PDB entry 8UD2 | electron microscopy, 2.33 A resolution | chains E and F of the 6 polymer chains in the assembly

== Chain E (and F) ==
Protein: Non-structural protein 15
From: Severe acute respiratory syndrome coronavirus 2
Notes: EC 4.6.1.-; chain F of this document is another copy of the same molecule, construct and numbering; everything in this record applies to it too
UniProtKB: P0DTD1 (R1AB_SARS2); residues 1-346 here correspond to UniProt positions 6453-6798 (UniProt number = residue number + 6452)
Sequence (359 residues; each row starts with the number of its first residue; numbers below 1 keep their minus sign (Met-12 is residue -12)):
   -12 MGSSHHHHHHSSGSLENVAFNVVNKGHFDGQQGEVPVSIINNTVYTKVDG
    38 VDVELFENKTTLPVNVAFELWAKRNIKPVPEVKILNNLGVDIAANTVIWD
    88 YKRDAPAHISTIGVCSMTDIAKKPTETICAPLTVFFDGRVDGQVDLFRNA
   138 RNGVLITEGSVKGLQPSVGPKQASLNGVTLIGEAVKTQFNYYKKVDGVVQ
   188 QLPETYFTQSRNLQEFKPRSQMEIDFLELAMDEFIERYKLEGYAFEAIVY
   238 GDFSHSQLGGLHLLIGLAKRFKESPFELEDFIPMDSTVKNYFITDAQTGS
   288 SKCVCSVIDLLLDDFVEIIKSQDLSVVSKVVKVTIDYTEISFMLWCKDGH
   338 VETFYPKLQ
Disordered / not traced: -12 to 0
Construct notes: initiating methionine (-12); expression tag (-11 to 0); engineered mutation Ala234 (His6686 in P0DTD1)
Curated features (UniProtKB/Swiss-Prot):
  - active site: His249 (Proton acceptor), Lys289 (For uridylate-specific endoribonuclease nsp15 activity)
  - binding site (uracil): Lys289 to Ser293, Thr340 to Lys344
  - site: Lys289 (Transition state stabilizer), Ser293 (Uracil recognition site), Gln346 (Cleavage)
Reported in the primary citation:
  - catalytic residues: His249 (citing earlier work)

== How chain E and chain F interact ==
Pairs across the interface (52):
  Val9(E) - Phe268(F)
  Val10(E) - Phe268(F)
  Val10(E) - Ile269(F)
  Asn11(E) - Val291(F)
  Lys12(E) - Cys290(F)
  Lys12(E) - Val291(F)
  Gly13(E) - Phe268(F)
  Gly13(E) - Phe279(F)
  His14(E) - Cys290(F)
  Asn28(E) - Asn29(F)  hydrogen bond
  Tyr32(E) - Lys46(F)  hydrogen bond (side chain-backbone)
  Tyr32(E) - Thr47(F)
  Tyr32(E) - Thr48(F)
  Val35(E) - Met271(F)  hydrophobic
  Asp36(E) - Met271(F)
  Gly37(E) - Ile96(F)
  Val38(E) - Arg90(F)
  Val38(E) - Ala94(F)
  Val38(E) - Ile96(F)  hydrophobic
  Asp39(E) - Thr48(F)  hydrogen bond
  Asp39(E) - Arg90(F)  hydrogen bond (backbone-side chain)
  Val40(E) - Arg90(F)
  Val40(E) - Ile269(F)  hydrophobic
  Val40(E) - Pro270(F)
  Val40(E) - Met271(F)  hydrophobic
  Glu41(E) - Pro270(F)
  Leu42(E) - Phe268(F)
  Trp58(E) - Glu266(F)
  Arg61(E) - Glu266(F)  salt bridge
  Ile63(E) - Phe279(F)  hydrophobic
  Ile63(E) - Cys290(F)  hydrophobic
  Leu162(E) - Thr281(F)
  Leu162(E) - Gly286(F)
  Leu162(E) - Ser288(F)
  Asn163(E) - Phe279(F)
  Asn163(E) - Thr281(F)  hydrogen bond
  Val165(E) - Glu264(F)
  Val165(E) - Ala283(F)  hydrophobic
  Leu167(E) - Asp282(F)
  Leu167(E) - Ala283(F)
  Leu167(E) - Gly286(F)
  Ile168(E) - Gln284(F)
  Gly169(E) - Thr285(F)
  Glu170(E) - Gln284(F)  hydrogen bond
  Glu170(E) - Thr285(F)  hydrogen bond (backbone-backbone)
  Ala171(E) - Phe240(F)
  Ala171(E) - Ser241(F)
  Ala171(E) - His242(F)
  Ala171(E) - Ser243(F)
  Ala171(E) - Thr285(F)  hydrogen bond (backbone-backbone)
  Ala171(E) - Ser287(F)
  Val172(E) - Thr285(F)
Also at the interface, not in a pair above, chain E (30 interface residues in all): Ser25, Ile27

== Overview ==
30 residues of chain E face 28 of chain F across their interface; the contacts include 8 hydrogen bonds and 1
salt bridge. Among the polar pairs are Arg61(E)-Glu266(F), Asn28(E)-Asn29(F) and Tyr32(E)-Lys46(F). UniProt
lists active-site residues His249(E) and Lys289(E) and 10 uracil-binding residues on chain E. From the paper:
the catalytic residue His249(E).
Chain E and chain F are both Non-structural protein 15 (Severe acute respiratory syndrome coronavirus 2); the
structure, SARS-CoV-2 Nsp15, apo-form, was determined by electron microscopy together with 8UD3, 8UD4 and 8UD5
from the same study.
